8BOT - chains S and W of the 25 polymer chains in the assembly; structure by electron microscopy, 7.76 A resolution (low resolution: residue-level contacts below are approximate; hydrogen-bond / salt-bridge calls are withheld).

# Chain S
Molecule: DNA-dependent protein kinase catalytic subunit
From: Homo sapiens
Notes: EC 2.7.11.1
Reference sequence: P78527 (PRKDC_HUMAN); residue numbers follow UniProt; this construct covers 1-4128
Chain sequence (4128 residues; each row starts with the number of its first residue):
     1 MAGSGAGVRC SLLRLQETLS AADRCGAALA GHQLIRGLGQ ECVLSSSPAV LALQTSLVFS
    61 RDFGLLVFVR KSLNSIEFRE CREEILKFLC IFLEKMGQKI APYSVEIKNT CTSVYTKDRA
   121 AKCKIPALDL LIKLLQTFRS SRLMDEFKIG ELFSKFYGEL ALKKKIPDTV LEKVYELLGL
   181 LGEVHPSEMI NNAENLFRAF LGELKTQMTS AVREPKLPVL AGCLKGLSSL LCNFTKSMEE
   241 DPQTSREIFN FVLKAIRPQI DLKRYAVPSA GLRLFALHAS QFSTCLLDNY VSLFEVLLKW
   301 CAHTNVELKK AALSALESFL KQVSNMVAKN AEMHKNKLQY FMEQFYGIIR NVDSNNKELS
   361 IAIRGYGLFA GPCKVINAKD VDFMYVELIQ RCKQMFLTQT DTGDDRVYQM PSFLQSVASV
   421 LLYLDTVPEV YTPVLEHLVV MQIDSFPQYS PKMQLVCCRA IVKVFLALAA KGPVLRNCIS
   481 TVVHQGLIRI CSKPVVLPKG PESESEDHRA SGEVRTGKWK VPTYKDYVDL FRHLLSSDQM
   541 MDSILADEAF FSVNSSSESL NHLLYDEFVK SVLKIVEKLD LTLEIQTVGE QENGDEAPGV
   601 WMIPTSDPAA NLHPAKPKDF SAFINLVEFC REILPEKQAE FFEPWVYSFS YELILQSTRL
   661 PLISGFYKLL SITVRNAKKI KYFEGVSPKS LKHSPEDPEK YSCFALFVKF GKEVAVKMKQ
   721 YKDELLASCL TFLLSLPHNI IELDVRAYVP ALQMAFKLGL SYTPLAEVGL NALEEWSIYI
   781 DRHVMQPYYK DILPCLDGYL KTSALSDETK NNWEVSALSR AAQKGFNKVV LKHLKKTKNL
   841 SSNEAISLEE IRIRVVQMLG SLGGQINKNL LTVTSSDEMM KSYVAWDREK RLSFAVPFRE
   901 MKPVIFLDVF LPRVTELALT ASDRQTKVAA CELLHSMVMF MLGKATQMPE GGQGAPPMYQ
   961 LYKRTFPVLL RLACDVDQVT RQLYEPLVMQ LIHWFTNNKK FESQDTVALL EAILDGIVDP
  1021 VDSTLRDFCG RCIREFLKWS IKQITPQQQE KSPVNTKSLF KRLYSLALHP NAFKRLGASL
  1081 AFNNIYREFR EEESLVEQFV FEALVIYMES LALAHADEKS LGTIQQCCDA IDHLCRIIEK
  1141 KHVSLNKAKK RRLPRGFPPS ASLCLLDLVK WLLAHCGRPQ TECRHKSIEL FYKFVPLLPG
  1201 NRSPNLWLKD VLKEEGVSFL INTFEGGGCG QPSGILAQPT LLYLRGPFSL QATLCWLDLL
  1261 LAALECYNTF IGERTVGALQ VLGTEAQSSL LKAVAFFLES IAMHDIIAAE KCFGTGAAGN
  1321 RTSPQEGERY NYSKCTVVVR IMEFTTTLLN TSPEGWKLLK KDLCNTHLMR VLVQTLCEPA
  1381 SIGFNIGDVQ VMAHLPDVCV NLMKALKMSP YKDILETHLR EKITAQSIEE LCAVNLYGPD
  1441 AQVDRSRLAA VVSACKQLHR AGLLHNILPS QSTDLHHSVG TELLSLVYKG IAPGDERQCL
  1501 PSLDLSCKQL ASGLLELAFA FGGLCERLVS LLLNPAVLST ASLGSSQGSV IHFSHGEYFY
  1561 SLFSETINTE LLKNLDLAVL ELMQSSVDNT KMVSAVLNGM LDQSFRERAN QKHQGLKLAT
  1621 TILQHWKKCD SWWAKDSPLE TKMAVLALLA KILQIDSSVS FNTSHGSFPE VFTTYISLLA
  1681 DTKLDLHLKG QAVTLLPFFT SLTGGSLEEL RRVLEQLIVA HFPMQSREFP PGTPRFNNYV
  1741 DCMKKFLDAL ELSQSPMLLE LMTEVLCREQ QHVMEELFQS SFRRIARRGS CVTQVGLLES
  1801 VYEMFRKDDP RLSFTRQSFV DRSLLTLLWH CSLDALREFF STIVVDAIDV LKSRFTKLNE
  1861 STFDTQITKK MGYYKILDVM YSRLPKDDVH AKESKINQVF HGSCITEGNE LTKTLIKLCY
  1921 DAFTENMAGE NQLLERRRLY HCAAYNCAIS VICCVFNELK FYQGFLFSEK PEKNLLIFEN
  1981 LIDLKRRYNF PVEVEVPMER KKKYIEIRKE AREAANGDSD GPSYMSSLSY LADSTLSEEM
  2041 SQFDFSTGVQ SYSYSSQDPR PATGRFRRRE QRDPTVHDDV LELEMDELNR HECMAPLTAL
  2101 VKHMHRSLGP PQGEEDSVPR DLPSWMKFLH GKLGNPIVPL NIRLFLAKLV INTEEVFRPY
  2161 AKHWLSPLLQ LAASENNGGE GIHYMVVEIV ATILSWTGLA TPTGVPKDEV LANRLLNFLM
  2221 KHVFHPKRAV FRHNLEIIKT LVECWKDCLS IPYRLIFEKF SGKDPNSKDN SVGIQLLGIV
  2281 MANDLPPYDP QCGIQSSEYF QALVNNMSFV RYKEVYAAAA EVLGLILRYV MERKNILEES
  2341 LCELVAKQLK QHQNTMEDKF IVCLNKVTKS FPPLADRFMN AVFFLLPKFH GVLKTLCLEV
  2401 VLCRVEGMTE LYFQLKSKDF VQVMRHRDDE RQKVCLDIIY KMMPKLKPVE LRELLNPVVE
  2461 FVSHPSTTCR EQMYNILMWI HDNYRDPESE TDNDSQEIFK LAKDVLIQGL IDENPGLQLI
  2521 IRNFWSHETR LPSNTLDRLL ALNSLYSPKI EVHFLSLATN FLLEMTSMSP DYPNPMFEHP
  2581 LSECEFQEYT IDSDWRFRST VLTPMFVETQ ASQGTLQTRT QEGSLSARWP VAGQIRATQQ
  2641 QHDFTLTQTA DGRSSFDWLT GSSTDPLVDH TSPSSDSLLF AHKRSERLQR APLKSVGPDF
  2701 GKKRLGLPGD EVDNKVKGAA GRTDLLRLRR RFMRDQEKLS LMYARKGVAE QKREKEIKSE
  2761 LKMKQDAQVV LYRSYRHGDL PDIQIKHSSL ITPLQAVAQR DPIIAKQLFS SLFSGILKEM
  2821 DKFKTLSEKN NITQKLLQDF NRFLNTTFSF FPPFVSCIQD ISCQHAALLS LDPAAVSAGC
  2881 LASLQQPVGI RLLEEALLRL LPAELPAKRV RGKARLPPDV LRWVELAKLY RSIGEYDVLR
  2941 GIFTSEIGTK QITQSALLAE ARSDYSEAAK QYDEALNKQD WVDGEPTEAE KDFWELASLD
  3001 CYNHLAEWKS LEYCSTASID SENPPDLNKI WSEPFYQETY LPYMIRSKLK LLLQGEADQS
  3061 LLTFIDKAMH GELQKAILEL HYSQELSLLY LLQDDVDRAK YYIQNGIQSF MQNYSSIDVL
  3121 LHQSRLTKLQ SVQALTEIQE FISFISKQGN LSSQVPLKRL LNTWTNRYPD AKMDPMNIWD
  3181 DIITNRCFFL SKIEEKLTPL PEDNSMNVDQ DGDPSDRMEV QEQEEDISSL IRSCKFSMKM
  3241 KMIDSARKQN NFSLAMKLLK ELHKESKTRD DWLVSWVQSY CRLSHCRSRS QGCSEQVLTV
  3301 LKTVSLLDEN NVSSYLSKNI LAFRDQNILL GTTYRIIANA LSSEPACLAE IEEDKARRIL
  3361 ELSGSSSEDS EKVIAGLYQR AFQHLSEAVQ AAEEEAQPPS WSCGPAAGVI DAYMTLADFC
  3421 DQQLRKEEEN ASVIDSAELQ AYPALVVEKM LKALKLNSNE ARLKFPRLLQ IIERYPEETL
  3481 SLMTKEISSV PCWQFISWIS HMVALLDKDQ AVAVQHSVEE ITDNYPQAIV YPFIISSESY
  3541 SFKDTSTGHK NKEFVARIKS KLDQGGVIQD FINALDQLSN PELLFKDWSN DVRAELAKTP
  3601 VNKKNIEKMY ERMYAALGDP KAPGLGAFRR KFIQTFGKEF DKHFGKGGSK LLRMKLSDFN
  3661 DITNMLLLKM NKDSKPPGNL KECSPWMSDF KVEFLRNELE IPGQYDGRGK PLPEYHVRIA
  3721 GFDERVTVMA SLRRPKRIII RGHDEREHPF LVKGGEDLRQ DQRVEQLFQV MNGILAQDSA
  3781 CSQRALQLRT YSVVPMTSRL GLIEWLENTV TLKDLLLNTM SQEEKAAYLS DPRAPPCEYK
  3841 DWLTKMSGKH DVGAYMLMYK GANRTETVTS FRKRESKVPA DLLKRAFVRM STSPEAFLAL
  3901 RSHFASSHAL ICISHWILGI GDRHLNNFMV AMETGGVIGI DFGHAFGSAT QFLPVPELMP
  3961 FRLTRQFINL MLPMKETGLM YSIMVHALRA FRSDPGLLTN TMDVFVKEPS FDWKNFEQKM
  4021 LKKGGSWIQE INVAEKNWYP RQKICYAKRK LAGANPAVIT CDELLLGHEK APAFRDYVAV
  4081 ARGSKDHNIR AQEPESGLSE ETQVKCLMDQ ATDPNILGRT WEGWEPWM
Unresolved in the structure: 1-9, 254-258, 350-355, 400-404, 499-518, 548-558, 587-609, 686-696, 804-825, 841-846, 872-878, 1241-1248, 1314-1321, 1493-1501, 1541-1549, 1700-1706, 1807-1814, 1853-1861, 1886-1908, 1927-1933, 1964-2089, 2109-2119, 2177-2178, 2487-2490, 2604-2720, 2902-2915, 3023-3028, 3198-3225, 3365-3367, 3396-3406, 3430-3440, 3540-3544, 3598-3600, 3648-3656, 3844-3850, 4016-4037
Swiss-Prot annotation at these positions:
  - region: Leu-1503 to Leu-1538 (Interaction with C1D), Glu-2737 to Gln-2765 (May split the end of the DNA molecule, with the two strands separating around the region), Val-3728 to Arg-3734 (G-loop), Gly-3919 to Asn-3927 (Catalytic loop), Gly-3939 to Thr-3964 (Activation loop)
  - site: Asp-2020, Gly-2021 (Cleavage)
  - modified residue: Lys-117 (N6-acetyllysine), Ser-511 (Phosphoserine), Ser-687 (Phosphoserine), Lys-828 (N6-acetyllysine), Ser-841 (Phosphoserine), Ser-893 (Phosphoserine), Ser-1065 (Phosphoserine), Lys-1209 (N6-acetyllysine), Lys-1970 (N6-acetyllysine), Ser-2056 (Phosphoserine), Lys-2259 (N6-acetyllysine), Thr-2535 (Phosphothreonine), Thr-2609 (Phosphothreonine), Ser-2612 (Phosphoserine), Thr-2638 (Phosphothreonine), Thr-2647 (Phosphothreonine), Ser-2789 (Phosphoserine), Ser-3205 (Phosphoserine), Lys-3241 (N6-acetyllysine), Lys-3260 (N6-acetyllysine) and 6 more in UniProt
  - natural variant: Lys-263 (K263N: In a lung adenocarcinoma sample), Gly-500 (G500S: In a metastatic melanoma sample), Arg-1136 (R1136H: In a colorectal adenocarcinoma sample), Arg-1447 (R1447M: In a lung squamous cell carcinoma sample), Ala-1680 (A1680V: In a metastatic melanoma sample), Ser-2810 (S2810N: In a metastatic melanoma sample), Gly-2941 (G2941A: In a lung neuroendocrine carcinoma sample), Leu-3062 (L3062R: In IMD26), Ala-3574 (A3574V: In IMD26)
  - mutagenesis: Leu-1510 (L1510P: Loss of interaction with C1D), Glu-1516 to Leu-1517 (Loss of interaction with C1D), Thr-2609 (T2609A: Leads to radiation sensitivity and impaired DSB joining. Gives rise to reduced phosphorylation; when associated with A-2612), Ser-2612 (S2612A: Reduced phosphorylation; when associated with A-2609), Thr-2638 (T2638A: Alleviates phosphorylation, leaves a fully active enzyme with compromised cellular resistance to ionizing radiation without affecting DNA end joining; when associated with A-2647), Thr-2647 (T2647A: Alleviates phosphorylation, leaves a fully active enzyme with compromised cellular resistance to ionizing radiation without affecting DNA end joining; when associated with A-2638)

# Chain W
Molecule: 27-nt DNA strand
Sequence (27 nucleotides; numbered 12 to 38; the number before each row is that of its first residue):
    12 CATAATAATA GTTTTTAGTT TATTGGG

# How chain S and chain W interact
Pairs across the interface - 23 pairs, chain S then chain W:
  Asp-168(S) with DG22(W); DT23(W)
  Thr-169(S) with DG22(W); DT23(W)
  Val-170(S) with DT23(W)
  Val-219(S) with DG22(W)
  Asp-261(S) with DA19(W); DT20(W)
  Leu-262(S) with DA19(W)
  Lys-263(S) with DA18(W); DA19(W)
  Arg-264(S) with DT17(W)
  Tyr-2312(S) with DT17(W); DA18(W)
  Lys-2313(S) with DT17(W)
  Met-2742(S) with DA13(W)
  Arg-2745(S) with DA13(W)
  Lys-2746(S) with DC12(W); DA13(W)
  Gly-2747(S) with DC12(W)
  Glu-2750(S) with DC12(W); DA13(W)
  Arg-2753(S) with DT14(W)
Also at the interface, not in a pair above, chain S (20 interface residues in all): Lys-122, Lys-124, Pro-218, Ala-2749
Also at the interface, not in a pair above, chain W (11 interface residues in all): DA16, DT24

# Summary
20 residues of chain S and 11 residues of chain W are in contact. UniProt lists 7 mutagenesis sites on chain
S.
Chain S is DNA-dependent protein kinase catalytic subunit (Homo sapiens) and chain W is a 27-nt DNA strand;
the structure, Cryo-EM structure of NHEJ supercomplex(trimer), was determined by electron microscopy.
